6J4J - chains A and B of the 6 polymer chains in the assembly; structure by X-ray diffraction, 2.10 A resolution.

# Chain A (and B)
Protein: Ferritin
From: Glycine max
Notes: EC 1.16.3.1; chain B of this document is another copy of the same molecule, construct and numbering; everything in this record applies to it too
UniProt: I1J7H3 (I1J7H3_SOYBN); residues 3-211 here correspond to UniProt positions 49-257 (UniProt number = residue number + 46)
Sequence (209 residues; each row starts with the number of its first residue):
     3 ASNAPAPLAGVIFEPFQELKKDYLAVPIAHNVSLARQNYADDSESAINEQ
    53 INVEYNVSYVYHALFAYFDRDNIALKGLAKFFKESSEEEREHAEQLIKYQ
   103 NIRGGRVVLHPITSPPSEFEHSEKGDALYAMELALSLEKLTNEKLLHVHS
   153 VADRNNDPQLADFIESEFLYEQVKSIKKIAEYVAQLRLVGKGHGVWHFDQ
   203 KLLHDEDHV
Not modelled in the structure: 3-32, 208-211
Differences from the reference sequence: engineered mutation Asp-155 (Glu201 in I1J7H3)
Metal / ion sites: Mg2+ site 1: Asp-43, Glu-46 (shared with 1 residue of chain E); Mg2+ site 2: Glu-56, Glu-91, His-94; Mg2+ site 3: Glu-167 (shared with Asp-164(B), Glu-167(B) of chain B; 2 residues of chain H)

# How chain A and chain B interact
Residue-residue contacts (25):
  Asp-71(A) / Lys-179(B)  salt bridge
  Asp-73(A) / Lys-179(B)
  Asp-73(A) / Ala-182(B)
  Asp-73(A) / Glu-183(B)
  Asp-73(A) / Ala-186(B)
  Asn-74(A) / Ala-186(B)
  Ala-76(A) / Glu-183(B)
  Ala-76(A) / Ala-186(B)  hydrophobic
  Ala-76(A) / Gln-187(B)
  Leu-77(A) / Leu-190(B)  hydrophobic
  Lys-78(A) / Glu-183(B)  salt bridge
  Gly-194(A) / Leu-190(B)
  His-195(A) / Leu-190(B)
  His-195(A) / Val-191(B)
  His-195(A) / His-195(B)
  His-195(A) / Gly-196(B)
  His-195(A) / His-199(B)  hydrogen bond
  Trp-198(A) / Gln-187(B)  hydrogen bond
  Trp-198(A) / Leu-190(B)  hydrophobic
  Trp-198(A) / Val-191(B)  hydrophobic
  Trp-198(A) / His-199(B)
  Trp-198(A) / Phe-200(B)  hydrophobic
  Trp-198(A) / Lys-203(B)
  His-199(A) / His-199(B)
  Gln-202(A) / Lys-203(B)
Other interface residues (no listed pair), chain A (12 interface residues in all): Ile-75

# In short
Chain A and chain B each contribute 12 residues to their interface, with 2 hydrogen bonds and 2 salt bridges.
Polar pairs include Asp-71(A)/Lys-179(B), Lys-78(A)/Glu-183(B) and His-195(A)/His-199(B). Asp-43(A) and
Glu-46(A) form the Mg2+ site 1.
Both chains are Ferritin (Glycine max). Entry 6J4J (soybean seed H-2 ferritin) was determined by X-ray
diffraction (same publication as 6J4M).
